5IQ9 - chains A and B of the 3 polymer chains in the assembly; structure by X-ray diffraction, 2.40 A resolution.

[Chain A]
Protein: 10E8v4 Heavy Chain
Source organism: Homo sapiens
Reference sequence: P01857 (IGHG1_HUMAN); residues 114-214 here correspond to UniProt positions 1-101 (UniProt number = residue number - 113)
Chain sequence (232 residues; numbered 1 to 214 plus 18 insertion-coded residues; the number before each row is that of its first residue; a row labelled like 52A-52C holds insertion residues (52A, then the next letters in order)):
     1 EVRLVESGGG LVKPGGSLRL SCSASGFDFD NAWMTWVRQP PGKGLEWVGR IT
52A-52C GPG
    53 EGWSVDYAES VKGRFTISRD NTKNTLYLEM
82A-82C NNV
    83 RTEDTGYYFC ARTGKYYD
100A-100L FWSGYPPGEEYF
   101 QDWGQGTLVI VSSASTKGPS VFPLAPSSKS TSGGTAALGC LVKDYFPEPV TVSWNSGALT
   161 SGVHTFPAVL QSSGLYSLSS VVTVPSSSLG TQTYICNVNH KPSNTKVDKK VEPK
Disordered / not traced: 130-134
Cystine bridges: Cys22-Cys92, Cys140-Cys196
Curated features (UniProtKB/Swiss-Prot):
  - region: Glu212 to Lys214 (Hinge)

[Chain B]
Protein: 10E8v4 Light Chain
Source organism: Homo sapiens
Reference sequence: P0CG05 (LAC2_HUMAN); residues 135-209 here correspond to UniProt positions 28-102 (UniProt number = residue number - 107)
Chain sequence (210 residues; numbered 2 to 209 plus 3 insertion-coded residues; 1 number in that range is skipped by the numbering (no residue carries it; nothing is unmodelled there); the number before each row is that of its first residue; a row labelled like 95A-95C holds insertion residues (95A, then the next letters in order)):
     2 SELTQDPA
    11 VSVALKQTVT ITCRGDSLRS HYASWYQKKP GQAPVLLFYG KNNRPSGIPD RFSGSASGNR
    71 ASLTITGAQA EDEADYYCSS RDKSG
95A-95C SRL
    96 SVFGGGTKLT VLSQPKAAPS VTLFPPSSEE LQANKATLVC LISDFYPGAV TVAWKADSSP
   156 VKAGVETTTP SKQSNNKYAA SSYLSLTPEQ WKSHRSYSCQ VTHEGSTVEK TVAP
Cystine bridges: Cys23-Cys88, Cys135-Cys194

[How chain A and chain B interact]
Pairs across the interface - 81 pairs, chain A then chain B:
  Val37(A) with Phe98(B), hydrophobic
  Gln39(A) with Lys38(B); Tyr87(B)
  Gly42(A) with Thr164(B)
  Gly44(A) with Tyr87(B)
  Leu45(A) with Tyr87(B); Phe98(B)
  Glu46(A) with Phe98(B)
  Trp47(A) with Leu95C(B), hydrophobic; Ser96(B); Phe98(B)
  Arg50(A) with Arg95B(B), hydrogen bond (side chain-backbone)
  Asp58(A) with Arg95B(B), salt bridge; Leu95C(B)
  Tyr59(A) with Leu95C(B)
  Tyr98(A) with Tyr32(B), hydrophobic; Gly50(B); Lys51(B), hydrogen bond (side chain-backbone); Asn53(B)
  Ser100C(A) with Tyr32(B), hydrogen bond
  Tyr100E(A) with Ser30(B); His31(B), hydrogen bond (backbone-side chain); Ser94(B); Gly95(B)
  Pro100F(A) with His31(B); Gly95(B)
  Pro100G(A) with Arg91(B), hydrogen bond (backbone-side chain); Gly95(B); Ser95A(B)
  Gly100H(A) with His31(B), hydrogen bond (backbone-side chain); Arg91(B), hydrogen bond (backbone-side chain)
  Glu100I(A) with His31(B), salt bridge; Tyr32(B), hydrogen bond (side chain-backbone); Arg91(B)
  Glu100J(A) with Arg91(B), salt bridge
  Tyr100K(A) with Tyr36(B); Leu46(B), hydrophobic; Tyr49(B)
  Phe100L(A) with Tyr36(B), hydrogen bond (backbone-side chain); Leu46(B); Ser89(B); Phe98(B), hydrophobic
  Gln101(A) with Leu46(B)
  Trp103(A) with Ala43(B), hydrophobic; Pro44(B); Phe98(B), hydrophobic
  Gly104(A) with Ala43(B)
  Phe122(A) with Glu124(B); Glu125(B)
  Pro123(A) with Ser122(B); Glu124(B)
  Leu124(A) with Phe119(B), hydrophobic
  Ala125(A) with Phe119(B)
  Ser127(A) with Thr117(B); Leu118(B), hydrogen bond (side chain-backbone); Phe119(B)
  Ser128(A) with Thr117(B), hydrogen bond (backbone-side chain)
  Lys129(A) with Thr117(B); Ser138(B); Asp139(B), salt bridge
  Ala137(A) with Phe119(B); Leu136(B), hydrophobic
  Leu141(A) with Thr132(B); Tyr178(B), hydrophobic
  Lys143(A) with Glu125(B), salt bridge; Lys130(B); Thr132(B), hydrogen bond
  His164(A) with Lys167(B); Gln168(B); Ala174(B)
  Phe166(A) with Leu136(B), hydrophobic; Ala174(B), hydrophobic; Ala175(B); Ser176(B)
  Pro167(A) with Thr163(B)
  Val169(A) with Glu161(B)
  Leu178(A) with Tyr178(B)
  Ser179(A) with Tyr178(B), hydrogen bond
  Val181(A) with Leu136(B), hydrophobic
  Lys209(A) with Glu124(B), salt bridge
  Lys214(A) with Pro120(B)
Other interface residues (no listed pair), chain A (48 interface residues in all): Lys43, Glu61, Lys64, Phe91, Asp100, Leu138
Other interface residues (no listed pair), chain B (52 interface residues in all): Ser34, Ser90, Asp92, Val97, Gly100, Ser115, Val116, Val134, Ser166

[Summary]
The interface between chain A and chain B involves 48 residues on one side and 52 on the other, with 13
hydrogen bonds and 6 salt bridges. Polar pairs include Asp58(A)-Arg95B(B), Glu100I(A)-His31(B) and
Glu100J(A)-Arg91(B).
Here chain A is 10E8v4 Heavy Chain and chain B is 10E8v4 Light Chain, both from Homo sapiens. Entry 5IQ9
(Crystal structure of 10E8v4 Fab in complex with an HIV-1 gp41 peptide) was determined by X-ray diffraction.
